PDB entry 1QPN | X-ray diffraction, 2.60 A resolution | chains A and B

[Chain A]
Protein: Protein (quinolinate phosphoribosyl transferase)
Organism: Mycobacterium tuberculosis H37Rv
Notes: EC 2.4.2.19
Reference sequence: O06594 (NADC_MYCTU); numbering as in UniProt (aligned over 2-285)
Chain sequence (284 residues; row label = number of the first residue in the row):
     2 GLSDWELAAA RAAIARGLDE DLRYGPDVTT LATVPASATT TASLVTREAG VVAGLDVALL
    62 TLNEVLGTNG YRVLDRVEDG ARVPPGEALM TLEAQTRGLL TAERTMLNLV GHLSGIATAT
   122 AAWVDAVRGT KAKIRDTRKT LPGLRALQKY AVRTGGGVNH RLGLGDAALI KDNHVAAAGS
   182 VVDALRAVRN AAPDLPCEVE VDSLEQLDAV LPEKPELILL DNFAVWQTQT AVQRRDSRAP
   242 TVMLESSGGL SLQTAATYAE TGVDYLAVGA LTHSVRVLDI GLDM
Ligand contacts: nicotinate mononucleotide (NCN): D137, T138, R139, K140, H161, R162, E201, L220, D222, E246, S248, G249, A268, V269, G270, A271, H274

[Chain B]
Protein: Protein (quinolinate phosphoribosyl transferase)
Organism: Mycobacterium tuberculosis H37Rv
Notes: EC 2.4.2.19
Reference sequence: O06594 (NADC_MYCTU); residues 502-785 here correspond to UniProt positions 2-285 (UniProt number = residue number - 500)
Chain sequence (284 residues; numbered 502 to 785; the number before each row is that of its first residue):
   502 GLSDWELAAA RAAIARGLDE DLRYGPDVTT LATVPASATT TASLVTREAG VVAGLDVALL
   562 TLNEVLGTNG YRVLDRVEDG ARVPPGEALM TLEAQTRGLL TAERTMLNLV GHLSGIATAT
   622 AAWVDAVRGT KAKIRDTRKT LPGLRALQKY AVRTGGGVNH RLGLGDAALI KDNHVAAAGS
   682 VVDALRAVRN AAPDLPCEVE VDSLEQLDAV LPEKPELILL DNFAVWQTQT AVQRRDSRAP
   742 TVMLESSGGL SLQTAATYAE TGVDYLAVGA LTHSVRVLDI GLDM
Ligand contacts: nicotinate mononucleotide (NCN): T638, R639, K640, H661, R662, L720, D722, E746, S748, G749, A768, V769, G770, A771, H774

[Chain A / chain B interface]
Pairs across the interface (91):
  W6(A) with R524(B); Y525(B)
  A14(A) with P643(B)
  R17(A) with R517(B)
  G18(A) with P643(B)
  E21(A) with L642(B); P643(B); G644(B), hydrogen bond (side chain-backbone); L645(B), hydrogen bond (side chain-backbone); R646(B), hydrogen bond (side chain-backbone); L663(B)
  D22(A) with R639(B), salt bridge; R646(B), salt bridge; G664(B); L665(B), hydrogen bond (backbone-backbone)
  L23(A) with L665(B), hydrophobic
  R24(A) with W506(B)
  Y25(A) with W506(B), hydrogen bond; L663(B); G666(B)
  G26(A) with L665(B); G666(B), hydrogen bond (backbone-backbone)
  P27(A) with G666(B)
  D28(A) with L665(B)
  V29(A) with A693(B), hydrophobic; L696(B), hydrophobic
  T30(A) with L670(B); H675(B); V689(B)
  T31(A) with H675(B)
  A33(A) with A692(B), hydrophobic
  T34(A) with H675(B); A678(B)
  T102(A) with L665(B)
  E104(A) with K672(B), salt bridge
  R105(A) with R639(B)
  N109(A) with R639(B), hydrogen bond (side chain-backbone); K640(B); T641(B), hydrogen bond (side chain-backbone)
  L110(A) with P643(B), hydrophobic
  H113(A) with L642(B)
  R139(A) with D522(B), salt bridge; R605(B); N609(B), hydrogen bond (backbone-side chain)
  K140(A) with N609(B)
  T141(A) with N609(B), hydrogen bond (backbone-side chain)
  L142(A) with E521(B); H613(B)
  P143(A) with A514(B); E521(B); L610(B), hydrophobic
  G144(A) with E521(B), hydrogen bond (backbone-side chain)
  L145(A) with E521(B), hydrogen bond (backbone-side chain)
  R146(A) with E521(B), hydrogen bond (backbone-side chain); D522(B), salt bridge
  L163(A) with E521(B); Y525(B), hydrophobic
  G164(A) with D522(B)
  L165(A) with D522(B), hydrogen bond (backbone-backbone); D528(B)
  G166(A) with Y525(B); G526(B); P527(B)
  L170(A) with T530(B)
  I171(A) with T530(B)
  K172(A) with E604(B), salt bridge
  N174(A) with L601(B); M785(B)
  H175(A) with T530(B); T531(B); T534(B), hydrogen bond; L601(B)
  A178(A) with T534(B)
  A185(A) with T534(B)
  A188(A) with A533(B); T534(B)
  V189(A) with T530(B); T534(B)
  A192(A) with A533(B), hydrophobic
  A193(A) with V529(B), hydrophobic
  L196(A) with V529(B), hydrophobic
  H274(A) with V778(B)
  S275(A) with V776(B), hydrogen bond (backbone-backbone); R777(B); V778(B), hydrogen bond (side chain-backbone)
  V276(A) with S775(B), hydrogen bond (backbone-backbone); V776(B), hydrogen bond (backbone-backbone)
  R277(A) with S775(B)
  V278(A) with H774(B); S775(B), hydrogen bond (backbone-side chain)
  M285(A) with N674(B)
Other interface residues (no listed pair), chain A (58 interface residues in all): V35, L101, D167, A169, A179
Other interface residues (no listed pair), chain B (58 interface residues in all): G518, L523, V535, T602, A647, D667, A669, I671, A685, A688

[Overview]
Chain A and chain B each contribute 58 residues to their interface, with 20 hydrogen bonds and 6 salt bridges.
Polar contacts include D22(A)-R639(B), D22(A)-R646(B) and E104(A)-K672(B). Chain A binds nicotinate
mononucleotide. Chain B binds nicotinate mononucleotide.
Both chains are Protein (quinolinate phosphoribosyl transferase) (Mycobacterium tuberculosis H37Rv). Entry
1QPN (Quinolinate Phosphoribosyl Transferase from Mycobacterium Tuberculosis in Complex with NCNN) was
determined by X-ray diffraction, deposited together with 1QPQ, 1QPO and 1QPR.
